7JY1 - chains C and D of the 4 polymer chains in the assembly; structure by X-ray diffraction, 1.59 A resolution.

# Chain C
Protein: Hemoglobin subunit alpha
Source organism: Homo sapiens
UniProt: P69905 (HBA_HUMAN); residues 1-141 here correspond to UniProt positions 2-142 (UniProt number = residue number + 1)
Chain sequence (141 residues; each row starts with the number of its first residue):
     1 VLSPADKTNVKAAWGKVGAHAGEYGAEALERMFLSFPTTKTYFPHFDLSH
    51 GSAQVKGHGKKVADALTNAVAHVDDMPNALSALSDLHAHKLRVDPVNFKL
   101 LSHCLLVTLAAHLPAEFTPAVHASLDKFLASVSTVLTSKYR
UniProt features mapped onto this chain:
  - binding site (O2): His58
  - binding site (heme b): His87
  - site: Thr8, Asn9 (Microbial infection: Cleavage), Lys11 (Not glycated), Ala13, Trp14 (Microbial infection: Cleavage), Tyr24, Gly25 (Microbial infection: Cleavage), Leu29, Glu30 (Microbial infection: Cleavage), His45, Phe46 (Microbial infection: Cleavage), Asp47, Leu48 (Microbial infection: Cleavage), Ser52, Ala53 (Microbial infection: Cleavage), Val55, Lys56 (Microbial infection: Cleavage), Lys56 (Not glycated), Gly59, Lys60 (Microbial infection: Cleavage), Lys60 (Not glycated), Lys90 (Not glycated), Leu91, Arg92 (Microbial infection: Cleavage), Lys99 (Not glycated), Leu106, Val107 (Microbial infection: Cleavage), Thr108, Leu109 (Microbial infection: Cleavage), Val121, His122 (Microbial infection: Cleavage), Ser133, Thr134 (Microbial infection: Cleavage)
  - modified residue: Ser3 (Phosphoserine), Lys7 (N6-succinyllysine), Thr8 (Phosphothreonine), Lys11 (N6-succinyllysine), Lys16 (N6-acetyllysine), Tyr24 (Phosphotyrosine), Ser35 (Phosphoserine), Lys40 (N6-succinyllysine), Ser49 (Phosphoserine), Ser102 (Phosphoserine), Thr108 (Phosphothreonine), Ser124 (Phosphoserine), Ser131 (Phosphoserine), Thr134 (Phosphothreonine), Thr137 (Phosphothreonine), Ser138 (Phosphoserine)
  - glycosylation (N-linked (Glc) (glycation) lysine): Lys7, Lys16, Lys40, Lys61
Metal / ion sites: heme Fe: His87 (together with carbon monoxide)
Residues lining bound ligands:
  - carbon monoxide (CMO): Leu29, Phe43, His58, Val62, His87, Leu101
  - heme (HEM): Met32, Thr39, Tyr42, Phe43, His45, Phe46, His58, Lys61, Val62, Ala65, Leu66, Leu83, Leu86, His87, Leu91, Val93, Asn97, Phe98, Leu101, Val132, Leu136
  - 1,4,7,10,13,16-hexaoxacyclooctadecane (O4B): Phe33, Leu34, Pro37, Lys40, Leu48
  - VOP ([6-{(1S)-1-[(2-amino-6-fluoroquinolin-3-yl)oxy]ethyl}-5-(1H-pyrazol-1-yl)-1H-indazol-1-yl]acetic acid), molecule 1: Val1, Leu2, Lys7, Val73, Asp74, Met76, Ser131
  - VOP, molecule 2: Asp74, Asp75, Met76, Pro77, Asn78, Ser131, Thr134, Val135, Tyr140, Arg141

# Chain D
Protein: Hemoglobin subunit beta
Source organism: Homo sapiens
UniProt: P68871 (HBB_HUMAN); residues 1-146 here correspond to UniProt positions 2-147 (UniProt number = residue number + 1)
Chain sequence (146 residues; numbered 1 to 146; the number before each row is that of its first residue):
     1 VHLTPEEKSAVTALWGKVNVDEVGGEALGRLLVVYPWTQRFFESFGDLST
    51 PDAVMGNPKVKAHGKKVLGAFSDGLAHLDNLKGTFATLSELHCDKLHVDP
   101 ENFRLLGNVLVCVLAHHFGKEFTPPVQAAYQKVVAGVANALAHKYH
UniProt features mapped onto this chain:
  - binding site ((2R)-2,3-bisphosphoglycerate): Val1, His2, Lys82, His143
  - binding site (heme b): His63, His92
  - site: Glu7, Lys8 (Microbial infection: Cleavage), Gly25, Glu26 (Microbial infection: Cleavage), Gly29, Arg30 (Microbial infection: Cleavage), Tyr35, Pro36 (Microbial infection: Cleavage), Trp37, Thr38 (Microbial infection: Cleavage), Phe45, Gly46 (Microbial infection: Cleavage), Asp52, Ala53 (Microbial infection: Cleavage), Gly56, Asn57 (Microbial infection: Cleavage), Lys59 (Not glycated), Phe71, Ser72 (Microbial infection: Cleavage), Gly74, Leu75 (Microbial infection: Cleavage), Lys82 (Not glycated), Thr84, Phe85 (Microbial infection: Cleavage), His92, Cys93 (Microbial infection: Cleavage), Lys95 (Not glycated), Arg104, Leu105 (Microbial infection: Cleavage), Leu110, Val111 (Microbial infection: Cleavage), Gly119, Lys120 (Microbial infection: Cleavage), Phe122, Thr123 (Microbial infection: Cleavage), Ala128, Ala129 (Microbial infection: Cleavage) and 2 more in UniProt
  - modified residue: Val1 (N-acetylvaline), Ser9 (Phosphoserine), Thr12 (Phosphothreonine), Ser44 (Phosphoserine), Thr50 (Phosphothreonine), Lys59 (N6-acetyllysine), Lys82 (N6-acetyllysine), Thr87 (Phosphothreonine), Cys93 (S-nitrosocysteine), Lys144 (N6-acetyllysine)
  - glycosylation: Val1 (N-linked (Glc) (glycation) valine), Lys8 (N-linked (Glc) (glycation) lysine), Lys17 (N-linked (Glc) (glycation) lysine), Lys66 (N-linked (Glc) (glycation) lysine), Lys120 (N-linked (Glc) (glycation) lysine), Lys144 (N-linked (Glc) (glycation) lysine)
Metal / ion sites: heme Fe: His92 (together with carbon monoxide)
Residues lining bound ligands:
  - carbon monoxide (CMO): Leu28, Phe42, His63, Val67, His92
  - heme (HEM): Leu31, Thr38, Phe41, Phe42, Ser44, His63, Lys66, Val67, Ala70, Phe71, Phe85, Leu88, Leu91, His92, Leu96, Val98, Asn102, Phe103, Leu106, Val137, Leu141
  - 1,4,7,10,13,16-hexaoxacyclooctadecane (O4B): Pro58, Lys59, Ala62

# Chain C / chain D interface
Pairs across the interface - 40 pairs, chain C then chain D:
  Glu30(C) - Pro124(D)
  Arg31(C) - Phe122(D)  hydrogen bond (side chain-backbone)
  Arg31(C) - Thr123(D)
  Arg31(C) - Pro124(D)
  Arg31(C) - Gln127(D)  hydrogen bond
  Leu34(C) - Pro124(D)  hydrophobic
  Leu34(C) - Pro125(D)
  Leu34(C) - Ala128(D)
  Ser35(C) - Gln127(D)
  Ser35(C) - Ala128(D)
  Ser35(C) - Gln131(D)
  Phe36(C) - Gln131(D)
  Lys99(C) - Arg104(D)
  His103(C) - Asn108(D)
  His103(C) - Val111(D)
  His103(C) - Gln127(D)
  His103(C) - Gln131(D)  hydrogen bond
  Cys104(C) - Gln127(D)
  Val107(C) - Val111(D)  hydrophobic
  Val107(C) - Ala115(D)
  Val107(C) - Gln127(D)
  Ala110(C) - Cys112(D)
  Ala110(C) - Ala115(D)
  Ala110(C) - His116(D)
  Ala111(C) - Ala115(D)
  Ala111(C) - Gly119(D)
  His112(C) - Lys120(D)
  Pro114(C) - His116(D)  hydrogen bond (backbone-side chain)
  Phe117(C) - Arg30(D)  hydrogen bond (backbone-side chain)
  Phe117(C) - His116(D)
  Thr118(C) - Arg30(D)
  Pro119(C) - Arg30(D)
  Pro119(C) - Val33(D)
  Pro119(C) - Met55(D)  hydrophobic
  His122(C) - Arg30(D)  hydrogen bond
  His122(C) - Val34(D)
  Ala123(C) - Val33(D)
  Ala123(C) - Val34(D)  hydrophobic
  Asp126(C) - Val34(D)
  Asp126(C) - Tyr35(D)  hydrogen bond
Also at the interface, not in a pair above, chain C (23 interface residues in all): Glu27, Leu100, Leu106, Ala120
Also at the interface, not in a pair above, chain D (22 interface residues in all): Pro51, Glu101

# Overview
23 residues of chain C face 22 of chain D across their interface; the contacts include 7 hydrogen bonds. Polar
pairs include Arg31(C)-Phe122(D), Arg31(C)-Gln127(D) and His103(C)-Gln131(D). Ligands of chain C: compound
VOP, heme, carbon monoxide and 1,4,7,10,13,16-hexaoxacyclooctadecane. Chain D binds heme, carbon monoxide and
1,4,7,10,13,16-hexaoxacyclooctadecane.
Chain C is Hemoglobin subunit alpha and chain D is Hemoglobin subunit beta, both from Homo sapiens; the
structure, Structure of HbA with compound 19, was determined by X-ray diffraction, deposited together with
7JXZ, 7JY0 and 7JY3.
